3CZ3 - chains G and B of the 8 polymer chains in the assembly; structure by X-ray diffraction, 3.23 A resolution.

== Chain G ==
Molecule: 19-nt RNA strand
Notes: fragment: ppi-1
Sequence (19 nucleotides; each row starts with the number of its first residue):
     1 CGUACGCGGA AUACUUCGA

== Chain B ==
Protein: Protein 2b
Source organism: Tomato aspermy virus
Notes: fragment: Tav2b N69
Reference sequence: Q8UYT3 (ORF2B_TAV); residue numbers follow UniProt; this construct covers 1-69
Chain sequence (70 residues; each row starts with the number of its first residue; numbering starts at 0):
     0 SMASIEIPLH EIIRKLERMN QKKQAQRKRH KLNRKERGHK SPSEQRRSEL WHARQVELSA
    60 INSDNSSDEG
Unresolved in the structure: 0-2, 59-69
Construct notes: expression tag (0)
Swiss-Prot annotation at these positions:
  - region: Leu8 to Met18 (Homotetramerization)
  - motif: Arg26 to Lys30 (Nuclear localization signal)

== Chain G / chain B interface ==
Pairs across the interface - 9 pairs, chain G then chain B:
  C5(G) - Glu5(B)  base contact
  C5(G) - Pro7(B)  phosphate contact
  C5(G) - Leu8(B)  phosphate contact
  G6(G) - Glu5(B)  sugar contact
  G6(G) - Ile6(B)  sugar contact
  G6(G) - Pro7(B)  phosphate contact
  G6(G) - Leu8(B)  hydrogen bond to the phosphate
  U15(G) - Glu5(B)  base contact
  U16(G) - Glu5(B)  base contact

== Summary ==
Chain G and chain B each contribute 4 residues to their interface, with 1 hydrogen bond. Its one
hydrogen-bonded contact is G6(G)-Leu8(B).
Chain G is a 19-nt RNA strand and chain B is Protein 2b (Tomato aspermy virus); the structure, Crystal
structure of Tomato Aspermy Virus 2b in complex with siRNA, was determined by X-ray diffraction.
